PDB entry 1OWK | X-ray diffraction, 2.80 A resolution | chain A

== Chain A ==
Molecule: Urokinase-type plasminogen activator
Source organism: Homo sapiens
Notes: EC 3.4.21.73
UniProtKB: P00749 (UROK_HUMAN); the construct lacks a stretch of the UniProt sequence, so the offset changes along the chain: 1-23 = UniProt 179-201; 24-244 = UniProt 203-423
Sequence (245 residues; row label = number of the first residue in the row):
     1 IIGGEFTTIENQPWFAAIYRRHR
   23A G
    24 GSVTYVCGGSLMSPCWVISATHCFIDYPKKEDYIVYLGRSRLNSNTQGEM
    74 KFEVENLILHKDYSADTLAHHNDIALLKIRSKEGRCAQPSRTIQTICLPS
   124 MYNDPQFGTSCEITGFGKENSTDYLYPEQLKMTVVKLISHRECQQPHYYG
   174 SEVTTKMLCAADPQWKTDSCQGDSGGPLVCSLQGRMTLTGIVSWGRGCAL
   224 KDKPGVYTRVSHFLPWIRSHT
Cystine bridges: Cys30-Cys46, Cys38-Cys109, Cys134-Cys203, Cys166-Cys182, Cys193-Cys221
UniProt features mapped onto this chain:
  - active site (Charge relay system): His45, Asp96, Ser197
  - modified residue: Ser144 (Phosphoserine)
  - glycosylation: Asn143 (N-linked (GlcNAc...) asparagine)

== Summary ==
Curated annotation (UniProt) lists 3 active-site residues.
Chain A is Urokinase-type plasminogen activator (Homo sapiens); the structure, Substituted 2-Naphthamidine
Inhibitors of Urokinase, was determined by X-ray diffraction (same publication as 1OWD, 1OWE, 1OWH, 1OWI and
1OWJ).
